PDB entry 7V9A | electron microscopy, 3.94 A resolution | chains G and R of the 10 polymer chains in the assembly

# Chain G
Molecule: H/ACA ribonucleoprotein complex subunit DKC1
From: Homo sapiens
Notes: EC 5.4.99.-
UniProt: O60832 (DKC1_HUMAN); numbering as in UniProt (aligned over 1-514)
Sequence (514 residues; each row starts with the number of its first residue):
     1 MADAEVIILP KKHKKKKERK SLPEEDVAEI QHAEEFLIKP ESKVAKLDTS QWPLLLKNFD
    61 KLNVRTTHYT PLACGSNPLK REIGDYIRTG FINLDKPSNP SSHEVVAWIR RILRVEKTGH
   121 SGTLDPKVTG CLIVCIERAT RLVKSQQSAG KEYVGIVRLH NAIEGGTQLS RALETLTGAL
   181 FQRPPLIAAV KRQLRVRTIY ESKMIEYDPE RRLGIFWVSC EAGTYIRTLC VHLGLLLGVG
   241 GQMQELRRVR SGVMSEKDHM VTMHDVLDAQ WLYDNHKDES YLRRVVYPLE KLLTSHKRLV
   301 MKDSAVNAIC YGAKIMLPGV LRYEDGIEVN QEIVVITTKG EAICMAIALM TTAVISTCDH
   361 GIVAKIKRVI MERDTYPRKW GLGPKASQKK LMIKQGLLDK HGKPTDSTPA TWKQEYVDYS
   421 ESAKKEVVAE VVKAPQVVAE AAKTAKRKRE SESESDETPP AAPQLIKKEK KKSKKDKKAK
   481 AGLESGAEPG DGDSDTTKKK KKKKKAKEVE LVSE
Disordered / not traced: 1-46, 396-514
Curated features (UniProtKB/Swiss-Prot):
  - region: Ala2 to Ser21 (Nucleolar localization)
  - active site: Asp125 (Nucleophile)
  - modified residue: Ala2 (N-acetylalanine), Ser21 (Phosphoserine), Ser387 (Phosphoserine), Ser451 (Phosphoserine), Ser453 (Phosphoserine), Ser455 (Phosphoserine), Thr458 (Phosphothreonine), Ser485 (Phosphoserine), Ser494 (Phosphoserine), Ser513 (Phosphoserine)
  - cross-link (Glycyl lysine isopeptide (Lys-Gly)): Lys20 (interchain with G-Cter in SUMO2), Lys39 (interchain with G-Cter in SUMO2), Lys43 (interchain with G-Cter in SUMO2), Lys191 (interchain with G-Cter in SUMO2), Lys394 (interchain with G-Cter in SUMO2), Lys413 (interchain with G-Cter in SUMO1), Lys424 (interchain with G-Cter in SUMO2), Lys433 (interchain with G-Cter in SUMO2), Lys467 (interchain with G-Cter in SUMO2)
  - natural variant: Ala2 (A2V: In DKCX), Phe36 (F36V: In DKCX), Leu37 (deletion: In DKCX), Ile38 (I38T: In HHS), Lys39 (K39E: In DKCX), Pro40 (P40R: In DKCX), Glu41 (E41K: In DKCX), Thr49 (T49M: In HHS), Leu54 (L54V: In DKCX), Leu56 (L56S: In DKCX), Arg65 (R65T: In DKCX), Thr66 (T66A: In DKCX), 10 further natural variant entries in UniProt
  - mutagenesis: Ala353 (A353R: Increases interaction with SHQ1)
Reported in the primary citation:
  - binding site for Telomerase RNA component (chain R): Leu382 to Glu421

# Chain R
Molecule: Telomerase RNA component
From: Homo sapiens
Sequence (451 nucleotides; numbered 1 to 451; the number before each row is that of its first residue):
     1 GGGUUGCGGA GGGUGGGCCU GGGAGGGGUG GUGGCCAUUU UUUGUCUAAC CCUAACUGAG
    61 AAGGGCGUAG GCGCCGUGCU UUUGCUCCCC GCGCGCUGUU UUUCUCGCUG ACUUUCAGCG
   121 GGCGGAAAAG CCUCGGCCUG CCGCCUUCCA CCGUUCAUUC UAGAGCAAAC AAAAAAUGUC
   181 AGCUGCUGGC CCGUUCGCCC CUCCCGGGGA CCUGCGGCGG GUCGCCUGCC CAGCCCCCGA
   241 ACCCCGCCUG GAGGCCGCGG UCGGCCCGGG GCUUCUCCGG AGGCACCCAC UGCCACCGCG
   301 AAGAGUUGGG CUCUGUCAGC CGCGGGUCUC UCGGGGGCGA GGGCGAGGUU CAGGCCUUUC
   361 AGGCCGCAGG AAGAGGAACG GAGCGAGUCC CCGCGCGCGG CGCGAUUCCC UGAGCUGUGG
   421 GACGUGCACC CAGGACUCGG CUCACACAUG C
Disordered / not traced: 25-201, 224-351

# Chain G / chain R interface
Pairs across the interface (56):
  His68(G) - G450(R)  salt bridge to the phosphate
  His68(G) - C451(R)  phosphate contact
  Thr70(G) - G450(R)  base contact
  Thr70(G) - C451(R)  base contact
  Asn99(G) - G402(R)  hydrogen bond to the phosphate
  Asn99(G) - C403(R)  phosphate contact
  His103(G) - C430(R)  phosphate contact
  Glu104(G) - C429(R)  hydrogen bond to the sugar
  Lys144(G) - G433(R)  phosphate contact
  Lys144(G) - G434(R)  phosphate contact
  Pro185(G) - G393(R)  base contact
  Leu186(G) - C394(R)  phosphate contact
  Ile187(G) - G395(R)  base contact
  Lys191(G) - C391(R)  phosphate contact
  Arg192(G) - C392(R)  sugar contact
  Arg192(G) - G393(R)  salt bridge to the phosphate
  Arg195(G) - C391(R)  salt bridge to the phosphate
  Arg227(G) - G393(R)  base contact
  Lys302(G) - U449(R)  salt bridge to the phosphate
  Ser304(G) - A448(R)  sugar contact
  Ser304(G) - U449(R)  phosphate contact
  Ala308(G) - A448(R)  base contact
  Tyr311(G) - G381(R)  hydrogen bond to the base
  Tyr311(G) - C443(R)  sugar contact
  Gly312(G) - A446(R)  base contact
  Ala313(G) - A378(R)  base contact
  Lys314(G) - A378(R)  hydrogen bond to the base
  Lys314(G) - G381(R)  salt bridge to the phosphate
  Lys314(G) - A448(R)  base contact
  Met316(G) - A378(R)  base contact
  Met316(G) - C447(R)  sugar contact
  Met316(G) - A448(R)  base contact
  Pro318(G) - C447(R)  phosphate contact
  Pro318(G) - A448(R)  hydrogen bond to the sugar
  Gly319(G) - A448(R)  hydrogen bond to the sugar
  Asp359(G) - A377(R)  hydrogen bond to the base
  His360(G) - G376(R)  phosphate contact
  His360(G) - A377(R)  sugar contact
  Ile362(G) - G380(R)  phosphate contact
  Ile366(G) - G381(R)  sugar contact
  Arg368(G) - G383(R)  salt bridge to the phosphate
  Val369(G) - A382(R)  sugar contact
  Arg373(G) - A382(R)  hydrogen bond to the base
  Arg373(G) - C443(R)  hydrogen bond to the base
  Lys379(G) - U449(R)  base contact
  Trp380(G) - A446(R)  sugar contact
  Trp380(G) - C447(R)  phosphate contact
  Trp380(G) - A448(R)  base contact
  Leu382(G) - U449(R)  base contact
  Gly383(G) - A448(R)  phosphate contact
  Pro384(G) - A448(R)  phosphate contact
  Pro384(G) - U449(R)  sugar contact
  Ala386(G) - C447(R)  sugar contact
  Ala386(G) - A448(R)  phosphate contact
  Lys390(G) - A446(R)  salt bridge to the phosphate
  Lys390(G) - C447(R)  phosphate contact
Interface residues without a listed pair, chain G (47 interface residues in all): Ala107, Arg110, Arg111, Asp125, Arg141, Gln147, Tyr225, Ala305, Gly361, Lys385
Interface residues without a listed pair, chain R (30 interface residues in all): C384, C390, A428, A432, U442

# Overview
47 residues of chain G face 30 of chain R across their interface; the contacts include 9 hydrogen bonds and 7
salt bridges. Polar pairs include Tyr311(G)-G381(R), Lys314(G)-A378(R) and Asp359(G)-A377(R). From UniProt:
active-site residue Asp125(G) and one mutagenesis site on chain G. The paper reports a binding site for
Telomerase RNA component (chain R) at Leu382(G).
Here chain G is H/ACA ribonucleoprotein complex subunit DKC1 and chain R is Telomerase RNA component, both
from Homo sapiens. Entry 7V9A (biogenesis module of human telomerase holoenzyme) was determined by electron
microscopy (same publication as 7V99).
